PDB entry 7ZT8 | X-ray diffraction, 2.29 A resolution | chains A and E of the 4 polymer chains in the assembly

Chain A:
Molecule: Major histocompatibility complex class I-related gene protein
From: Homo sapiens
UniProt: Q95460 (HMR1_HUMAN); residues 1-270 here correspond to UniProt positions 23-292 (UniProt number = residue number + 22)
Amino-acid sequence (290 residues; numbered 0 to 289; the number before each row is that of its first residue; numbering starts at 0):
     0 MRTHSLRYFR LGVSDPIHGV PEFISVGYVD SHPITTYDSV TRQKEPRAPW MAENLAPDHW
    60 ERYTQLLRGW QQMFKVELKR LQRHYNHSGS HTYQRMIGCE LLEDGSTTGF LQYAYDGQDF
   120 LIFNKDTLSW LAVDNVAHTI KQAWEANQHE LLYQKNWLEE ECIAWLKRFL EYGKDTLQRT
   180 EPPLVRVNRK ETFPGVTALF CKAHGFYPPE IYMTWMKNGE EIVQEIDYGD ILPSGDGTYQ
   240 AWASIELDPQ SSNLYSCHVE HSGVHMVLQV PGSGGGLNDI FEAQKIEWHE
Disordered / not traced: 191-195, 221-223, 246-250, 270-289
Construct notes: initiating methionine (0); conflict Ser-261 (Cys283 in Q95460); expression tag (271-289)
Curated features (UniProtKB/Swiss-Prot):
  - binding site (5-(2-oxoethylideneamino)-6-(D-ribitylamino)uracil): Arg-9, Ser-24, Lys-43, Arg-94, Tyr-152, Gln-153
  - binding site (5-(2-oxopropylideneamino)-6-(D-ribitylamino)uracil): Arg-9, Ser-24, Lys-43, Arg-94, Tyr-152, Gln-153
  - binding site (7-hydroxy-6-methyl-8-(1-D-ribityl)lumazine): Arg-9, Ser-24, Lys-43, Arg-94, Tyr-152, Gln-153
  - binding site (8-(9H-purin-6-yl)-2-oxa-8-azabicyclo[3.3.1]nona-3,6-diene-4,6-dicarbaldehyde): Arg-9, Lys-43, His-58, Arg-94
  - binding site (2-amino-4-oxopteridine-6-carbaldehyde): Lys-43
  - binding site (pyridoxal): Lys-43
  - glycosylation: Asn-85 (N-linked (GlcNAc...) asparagine)
Disulfides: Cys-98/Cys-161, Cys-200/Cys-256
Covalent attachments: 3-methylbenzoic acid (OVV) linked to Lys-43
Small-molecule neighbours: 3-methylbenzoic acid (OVV): Tyr-7, Phe-8, Arg-9, Ser-24, Thr-34, Tyr-62, Leu-66, Trp-69, Arg-94, Ile-96
From the paper describing this entry:
  - mutagenesis - E76Q/E149Q (KD = 0.6 uM): unchanged binding to AF7 TCR
  - mutagenesis - E76Q/E149Q: decreased binding to E8 TRBV6-1 TCR

Chain E:
Molecule: TCR beta
From: Homo sapiens
Amino-acid sequence (262 residues; each row starts with the number of its first residue):
     1 NAGVTQTPKF QVLKTGQSMT LQCAQDMNHN YMYWYRQDPG MGLRLIYYSA SEGTTDKGEV
    61 PNGYNVSRST TEDFPLRLLS AAPSQTSVYF CASSNREYSP LHFGNGTRLT VTEDLNKVFP
   121 PEVAVFEPSE AEISHTQKAT LVCLATGFYP DHVELSWWVN GKEVHSGVCT DPQPLKEQPA
   181 LNDSRYALSS RLRVSATFWQ DPRNHFRCQV QFYGLSENDE WTQDRAKPVT QIVSAEAWGR
   241 ADAAAGAAEQ KLISEEDLNG AA
Disordered / not traced: 1, 243-262
Disulfides: Cys-23/Cys-91, Cys-143/Cys-208

How chain A and chain E interact:
Residue-residue contacts - 22 pairs, chain A then chain E:
  Arg-41(A) with Gly-53(E), hydrogen bond (side chain-backbone); Thr-54(E)
  Arg-61(A) with Tyr-48(E), hydrogen bond
  Gln-64(A) with Tyr-48(E); Ala-50(E); Thr-54(E), hydrogen bond; Thr-55(E); Asp-56(E)
  Leu-65(A) with Tyr-31(E); Glu-97(E)
  Arg-67(A) with Thr-54(E), hydrogen bond
  Gly-68(A) with Ala-50(E)
  Trp-69(A) with Glu-97(E), hydrogen bond
  Gln-71(A) with Asn-30(E); Ser-51(E)
  Met-72(A) with Asn-30(E); Tyr-31(E), hydrophobic; Arg-96(E); Glu-97(E)
  Glu-76(A) with Arg-96(E), salt bridge
  Glu-149(A) with Tyr-98(E), hydrogen bond
  Tyr-152(A) with Tyr-98(E), hydrophobic
Other interface residues (no listed pair), chain A (13 interface residues in all): Glu-60
Other interface residues (no listed pair), chain E (13 interface residues in all): Asn-95

Summary:
Chain A and chain E each contribute 13 residues to their interface; the contacts include 6 hydrogen bonds and
1 salt bridge. Polar contacts include Glu-76(A)/Arg-96(E), Arg-41(A)/Gly-53(E) and Arg-61(A)/Tyr-48(E). From
the paper: E76Q/E149Q of chain A reduce binding to E8 TRBV6-1 TCR; E76Q/E149Q of chain A leave binding to AF7
TCR unchanged.
Here chain A is Major histocompatibility complex class I-related gene protein and chain E is TCR beta, both
from Homo sapiens. Entry 7ZT8 (Structure of E8 TCR in complex in human MR1 bound to 3FBA) was determined by
X-ray diffraction (same publication as 7ZT2, 7ZT3, 7ZT4, 7ZT5, 7ZT7 and 7ZT9).
